3A9I - chain A; structure by X-ray diffraction, 1.80 A resolution.

[Chain A]
Molecule: Homocitrate synthase
Source organism: Thermus thermophilus
Notes: EC 2.3.3.14
Reference sequence: O87198 (HOSC_THET2); residue numbers follow UniProt; this construct covers 1-376
Chain sequence (376 residues; each row starts with the number of its first residue):
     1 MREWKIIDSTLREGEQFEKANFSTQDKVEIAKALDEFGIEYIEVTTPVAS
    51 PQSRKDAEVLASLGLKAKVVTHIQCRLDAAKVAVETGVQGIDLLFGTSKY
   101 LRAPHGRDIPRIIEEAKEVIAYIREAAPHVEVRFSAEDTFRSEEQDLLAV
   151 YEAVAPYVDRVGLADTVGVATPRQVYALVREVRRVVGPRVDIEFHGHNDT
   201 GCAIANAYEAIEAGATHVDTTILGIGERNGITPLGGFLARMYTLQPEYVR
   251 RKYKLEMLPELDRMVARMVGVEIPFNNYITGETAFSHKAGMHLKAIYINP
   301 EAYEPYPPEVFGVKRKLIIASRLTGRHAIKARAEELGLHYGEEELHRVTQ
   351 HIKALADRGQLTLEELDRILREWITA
Not modelled in the structure: 1, 102-107, 315-336
Swiss-Prot annotation at these positions:
  - active site: H292 (Proton acceptor)
  - binding site (2-oxoglutarate): R12, H72, R133, T166
  - binding site (Mg(2+)): E13, H195, H197
  - binding site (L-lysine): D92, S135, T166
  - mutagenesis: H72 (H72L: Significant decrease in sensitivity to lysine inhibition. Large decrease in affinity for 2-oxoglutarate. Almost no effect on affinity for acetyl-CoA and on turnover number)
Ion coordination: Co2+: E13, H195, H197 (together with lysine)
Small-molecule neighbours: lysine (LYS): R12, E13, D92, L94, R133, S135, E137, A164, T166, E193, H195, H197, D219, Y297
What the authors report for this chain:
  - conformationally variable residues (domain motion, order/disorder transition, side-chain flip): H72, D92, E131, R133, H292, Y303, L317 to L336
  - Co2+ coordination: E13, H195, H197
  - binding site for lysine: R12, E43, D92, L94, S135, A164, T166, E193, D219, Y297
  - contacts within the chain: R12-E43, Y41-E131 (hydrogen bond), R12-H72, E43-R133 (salt bridge), R133-E193 (salt bridge), E131-R160 (salt bridge), E256-R368 (salt bridge)
  - mutagenesis - H72L (2,000 M): decreased binding to lysine
  - specificity-determining residues: H72 (by similarity / conservation)
  - allosteric site: H72
  - catalytic residues: R12 (citing earlier work)
  - mutagenesis - H72L: unchanged catalytic activity
  - catalytic residues: E137 (proposed by the authors, not directly observed)

[In short]
Ligands of chain A: lysine. E13, H195 and H197 coordinate Co2+. From UniProt: active-site residue H292, 4
residues binding 2-oxoglutarate, 3 Mg2+-binding residues and 3 L-lysine-binding residues. From the paper:
catalytic residues R12 and E137; H72L reduces binding to lysine.
Chain A is Homocitrate synthase (Thermus thermophilus); the structure, Crystal structure of homocitrate
synthase from Thermus thermophilus complexed with Lys, was determined by X-ray diffraction, deposited together
with 2ZTJ and 2ZTK.
